Entry 7UM6 (electron microscopy, 2.79 A resolution); this record covers chains C and E of the 5 polymer chains in the assembly.

[Chain C]
Name: Guanine nucleotide-binding protein G(I)/G(S)/G(T) subunit beta-1
From: Homo sapiens
UniProtKB: P62873 (GBB1_HUMAN); numbering as in UniProt (aligned over 2-340)
Sequence (339 residues; each row starts with the number of its first residue):
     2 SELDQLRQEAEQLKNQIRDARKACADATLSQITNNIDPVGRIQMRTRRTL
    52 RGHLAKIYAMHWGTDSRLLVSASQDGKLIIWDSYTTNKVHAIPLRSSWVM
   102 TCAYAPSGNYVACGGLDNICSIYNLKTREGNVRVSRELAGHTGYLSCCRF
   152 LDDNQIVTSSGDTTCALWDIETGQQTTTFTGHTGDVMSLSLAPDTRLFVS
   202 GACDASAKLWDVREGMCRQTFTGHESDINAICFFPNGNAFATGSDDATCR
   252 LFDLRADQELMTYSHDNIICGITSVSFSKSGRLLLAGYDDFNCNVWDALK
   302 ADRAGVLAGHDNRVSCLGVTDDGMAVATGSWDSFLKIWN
Not modelled in the structure: 2
Curated features (UniProtKB/Swiss-Prot):
  - modified residue: Ser-2 (N-acetylserine), His-266 (Phosphohistidine)
  - natural variant: Leu-30 (L30F: In MRD42; uncertain significance), Arg-52 (R52G: In MRD42), Gly-64 (G64V: In MRD42), Asp-76 (D76E: In MRD42; D76G: In MRD42), Gly-77 (G77S: In MRD42), Lys-78 (K78R: In MRD42), Ile-80 (I80N: In MRD42; I80T: In MRD42), His-91 (H91R: In MRD42; uncertain significance), Ala-92 (A92T: In MRD42), Pro-94 (P94S: In MRD42), Leu-95 (L95P: In MRD42), Arg-96 (R96L: In MRD42), 5 further natural variant entries in UniProt

[Chain E]
Name: Single-chain variable fragment scFv16
From: Mus musculus
Notes: antibody fragment or engineered binder
Sequence (251 residues; numbered 1 to 239 plus 15 insertion-coded residues; 3 numbers in that range are skipped by the numbering (no residue carries them; nothing is unmodelled there); the number before each row is that of its first residue; a row labelled like 120A-120O holds insertion residues (120A, then the next letters in order)):
     1 DVQLVESGGGLVQPGGSRKLSCSASGFAFSSFGMHWVRQAPEKGLEWVAY
    51 ISSGSGTIYYADTVKGRFTISRDDPKNTLFLQMTSLRSEDTAMYYCVRSI
   101 YYYGSSPFDFWGQGTTLTVS
120A-120O SGGGGSGGGGSGGGG
   124 SDIVMTQATSSVPVTPGESVSISCRSSKSLLHSNGNTYLYWFLQRPGQSP
   174 QLLIYRMSNLASGVPDRFSGSGSGTAFTLTISRLEAEDVGVYYCMQHLEY
   224 PLTFGAGTKLELKAAA
Not modelled in the structure: 1, 120A-120O, 138, 236-239
Cystine bridges: Cys-147/Cys-217

[Chain C / chain E interface]
Contacting residue pairs - 6 pairs, chain C then chain E:
  Arg-68(C) / Tyr-103(E)
  Val-90(C) / Tyr-102(E)  hydrophobic
  Arg-129(C) / Val-2(E)
  Glu-130(C) / Gly-26(E)
  Glu-130(C) / Phe-27(E)
  Glu-130(C) / Ala-28(E)  hydrogen bond (backbone-backbone)
Also at the interface, not in a pair above, chain C (8 interface residues in all): Asp-66, Leu-69, His-91, Gly-131
Also at the interface, not in a pair above, chain E (8 interface residues in all): Phe-32, Arg-98

[Overview]
The chain C/chain E interface involves 8 residues from each chain, with 1 hydrogen bond. Its one hydrogen
bond, Glu-130(C)/Ala-28(E), is backbone to backbone.
Chain C is Guanine nucleotide-binding protein G(I)/G(S)/G(T) subunit beta-1 (Homo sapiens) and chain E is
Single-chain variable fragment scFv16 (Mus musculus); the structure, CryoEM structure of Go-coupled 5-HT5AR in
complex with Lisuride, was determined by electron microscopy together with 7UM4, 7UM5 and 7UM7 from the same
study.
